PDB entry 9IQO | electron microscopy, 1.55 A resolution | chains A and c of the 16 polymer chains in the assembly

== Chain A ==
Protein: Ribulose bisphosphate carboxylase large chain
Organism: Thermochromatium tepidum ATCC 43061
Notes: EC 4.1.1.39
UniProtKB: A0A6I6DX30 (A0A6I6DX30_THETI); residue numbers follow UniProt; this construct covers 3-458
Amino-acid sequence (456 residues; each row starts with the number of its first residue):
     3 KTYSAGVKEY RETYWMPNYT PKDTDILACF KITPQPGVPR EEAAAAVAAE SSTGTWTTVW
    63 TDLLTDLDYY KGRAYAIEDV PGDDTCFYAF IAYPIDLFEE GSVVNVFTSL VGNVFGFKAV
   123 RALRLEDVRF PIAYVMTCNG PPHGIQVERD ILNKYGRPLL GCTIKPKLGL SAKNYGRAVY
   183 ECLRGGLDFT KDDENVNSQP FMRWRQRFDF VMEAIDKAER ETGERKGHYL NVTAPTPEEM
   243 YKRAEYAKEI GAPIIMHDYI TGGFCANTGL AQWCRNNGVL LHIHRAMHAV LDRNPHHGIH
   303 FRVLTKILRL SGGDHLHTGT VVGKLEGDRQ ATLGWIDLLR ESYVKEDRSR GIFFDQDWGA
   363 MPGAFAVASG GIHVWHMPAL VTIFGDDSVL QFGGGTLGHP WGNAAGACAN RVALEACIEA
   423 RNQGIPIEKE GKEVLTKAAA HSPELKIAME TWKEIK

== Chain c ==
Protein: Ribulose bisphosphate carboxylase small subunit
Organism: Thermochromatium tepidum ATCC 43061
UniProtKB: A0A6I6DZD2 (A0A6I6DZD2_THETI); residue numbers follow UniProt; this construct covers 4-116
Amino-acid sequence (113 residues; row label = number of the first residue in the row):
     4 MQDYNSSLED VNSRKFGTFS YLPAMDAERI RKQVEYIVSK GWNPAIEHTE PEHAFDHYWY
    64 MWKLPMFGET NVDAILKEAE ACHKAHPNNH VRLIGYDNYA QTKGAEMVIY RGK

== How chain A and chain c interact ==
Contacting residue pairs - 22 pairs, chain A then chain c:
  Gly171(A) with Gln104(c), hydrogen bond (backbone-side chain)
  Leu172(A) with Gln104(c)
  Ser173(A) with Gln104(c), hydrogen bond (backbone-side chain)
  Lys175(A) with His60(c), hydrogen bond; Tyr61(c), hydrogen bond (backbone-side chain)
  Asn176(A) with Tyr99(c); Gln104(c), hydrogen bond
  Gly178(A) with Tyr61(c)
  Arg179(A) with Glu50(c), salt bridge; Tyr61(c), hydrogen bond (backbone-side chain); Trp62(c), hydrogen bond (side chain-backbone); Met64(c)
  Tyr182(A) with Tyr63(c)
  Glu183(A) with Met64(c)
  Phe212(A) with His60(c); Tyr61(c)
  Glu215(A) with His60(c); Tyr61(c)
  Lys219(A) with Asp59(c), salt bridge; Tyr61(c), hydrogen bond (side chain-backbone)
  Glu223(A) with Tyr63(c)
  Gly404(A) with Leu67(c)
Also at the interface, not in a pair above, chain A (19 interface residues in all): Ala174, Arg186, Ala216, Pro402, Trp403

== Summary ==
19 residues of chain A and 10 residues of chain c are in contact; the contacts include 8 hydrogen bonds and 2
salt bridges. Polar contacts include Arg179(A)-Glu50(c), Lys219(A)-Asp59(c) and Gly171(A)-Gln104(c).
Chain A is Ribulose bisphosphate carboxylase large chain and chain c is Ribulose bisphosphate carboxylase
small subunit, both from Thermochromatium tepidum ATCC 43061; the structure, Cryo-EM structure of the Rubisco
from thermophilic purple bacterial Rubisco, was determined by electron microscopy.
